4JDL - chains A and C; structure by X-ray diffraction, 2.65 A resolution.

== Chain A (and C) ==
Name: Abscisic acid receptor PYL5
From: Arabidopsis thaliana
Notes: chain C of this document is another copy of the same molecule, construct and numbering; everything in this record applies to it too
Reference sequence: Q9FLB1 (PYL5_ARATH); residues 1-203 here = UniProt positions 1-203
Amino-acid sequence (223 residues; row label = number of the first residue in the row; numbers below 1 keep their minus sign (Met-19 is residue -19)):
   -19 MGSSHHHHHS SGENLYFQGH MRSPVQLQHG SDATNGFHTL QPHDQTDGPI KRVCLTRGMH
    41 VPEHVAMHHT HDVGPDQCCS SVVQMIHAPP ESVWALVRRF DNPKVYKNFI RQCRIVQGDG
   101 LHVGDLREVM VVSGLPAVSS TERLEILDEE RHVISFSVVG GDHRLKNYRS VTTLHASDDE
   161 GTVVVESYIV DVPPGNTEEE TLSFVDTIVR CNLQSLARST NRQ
Disordered / not traced: -19 to 36, 98-100, 112-114, 155-162 (chain C: -19 to 36, 81-83, 86-110, 140-146, 155-159, 203)
Construct notes: expression tag (-19 to 0)

== Interface between chain A and chain C ==
Pairs across the interface (17):
  Asn88(A) with Thr187(C)
  Phe89(A) with Thr187(C); Ile188(C), hydrophobic; Cys191(C), hydrophobic
  Leu115(A) with Asn176(C), hydrogen bond (backbone-side chain); Phe184(C)
  Pro116(A) with Leu115(C), hydrophobic
  Phe184(A) with Val112(C); Ser113(C); Gly114(C)
  Arg190(A) with Arg198(C)
  Cys191(A) with Cys191(C), hydrophobic
  Gln194(A) with Gln194(C); Ser195(C); Arg198(C)
  Ser195(A) with Gln194(C)
  Arg198(A) with Gln194(C)
Interface residues without a listed pair, chain A (11 interface residues in all): Arg91
Interface residues without a listed pair, chain C (13 interface residues in all): Glu180

== Summary ==
Chain A and chain C form an interface of 11 and 13 residues respectively; the contacts include 1 hydrogen
bond. The hydrogen-bonded pair is Leu115(A)-Asn176(C).
Both chains are Abscisic acid receptor PYL5 (Arabidopsis thaliana). Entry 4JDL (Crystal structure of native
abscisic acid receptor PYL5 at 2.65 Angstrom) was determined by X-ray diffraction, deposited together with
4JDA and 3OQU.
